8DYU - chains A and B of the 3 polymer chains in the assembly; structure by electron microscopy, 4.00 A resolution.

# Chain A
Protein: Cytoplasmic dynein 1 heavy chain 1
Source organism: Homo sapiens
UniProtKB: Q14204 (DYHC1_HUMAN); residue numbers follow UniProt; this construct covers 1320-4646
Sequence (3328 residues; each row starts with the number of its first residue):
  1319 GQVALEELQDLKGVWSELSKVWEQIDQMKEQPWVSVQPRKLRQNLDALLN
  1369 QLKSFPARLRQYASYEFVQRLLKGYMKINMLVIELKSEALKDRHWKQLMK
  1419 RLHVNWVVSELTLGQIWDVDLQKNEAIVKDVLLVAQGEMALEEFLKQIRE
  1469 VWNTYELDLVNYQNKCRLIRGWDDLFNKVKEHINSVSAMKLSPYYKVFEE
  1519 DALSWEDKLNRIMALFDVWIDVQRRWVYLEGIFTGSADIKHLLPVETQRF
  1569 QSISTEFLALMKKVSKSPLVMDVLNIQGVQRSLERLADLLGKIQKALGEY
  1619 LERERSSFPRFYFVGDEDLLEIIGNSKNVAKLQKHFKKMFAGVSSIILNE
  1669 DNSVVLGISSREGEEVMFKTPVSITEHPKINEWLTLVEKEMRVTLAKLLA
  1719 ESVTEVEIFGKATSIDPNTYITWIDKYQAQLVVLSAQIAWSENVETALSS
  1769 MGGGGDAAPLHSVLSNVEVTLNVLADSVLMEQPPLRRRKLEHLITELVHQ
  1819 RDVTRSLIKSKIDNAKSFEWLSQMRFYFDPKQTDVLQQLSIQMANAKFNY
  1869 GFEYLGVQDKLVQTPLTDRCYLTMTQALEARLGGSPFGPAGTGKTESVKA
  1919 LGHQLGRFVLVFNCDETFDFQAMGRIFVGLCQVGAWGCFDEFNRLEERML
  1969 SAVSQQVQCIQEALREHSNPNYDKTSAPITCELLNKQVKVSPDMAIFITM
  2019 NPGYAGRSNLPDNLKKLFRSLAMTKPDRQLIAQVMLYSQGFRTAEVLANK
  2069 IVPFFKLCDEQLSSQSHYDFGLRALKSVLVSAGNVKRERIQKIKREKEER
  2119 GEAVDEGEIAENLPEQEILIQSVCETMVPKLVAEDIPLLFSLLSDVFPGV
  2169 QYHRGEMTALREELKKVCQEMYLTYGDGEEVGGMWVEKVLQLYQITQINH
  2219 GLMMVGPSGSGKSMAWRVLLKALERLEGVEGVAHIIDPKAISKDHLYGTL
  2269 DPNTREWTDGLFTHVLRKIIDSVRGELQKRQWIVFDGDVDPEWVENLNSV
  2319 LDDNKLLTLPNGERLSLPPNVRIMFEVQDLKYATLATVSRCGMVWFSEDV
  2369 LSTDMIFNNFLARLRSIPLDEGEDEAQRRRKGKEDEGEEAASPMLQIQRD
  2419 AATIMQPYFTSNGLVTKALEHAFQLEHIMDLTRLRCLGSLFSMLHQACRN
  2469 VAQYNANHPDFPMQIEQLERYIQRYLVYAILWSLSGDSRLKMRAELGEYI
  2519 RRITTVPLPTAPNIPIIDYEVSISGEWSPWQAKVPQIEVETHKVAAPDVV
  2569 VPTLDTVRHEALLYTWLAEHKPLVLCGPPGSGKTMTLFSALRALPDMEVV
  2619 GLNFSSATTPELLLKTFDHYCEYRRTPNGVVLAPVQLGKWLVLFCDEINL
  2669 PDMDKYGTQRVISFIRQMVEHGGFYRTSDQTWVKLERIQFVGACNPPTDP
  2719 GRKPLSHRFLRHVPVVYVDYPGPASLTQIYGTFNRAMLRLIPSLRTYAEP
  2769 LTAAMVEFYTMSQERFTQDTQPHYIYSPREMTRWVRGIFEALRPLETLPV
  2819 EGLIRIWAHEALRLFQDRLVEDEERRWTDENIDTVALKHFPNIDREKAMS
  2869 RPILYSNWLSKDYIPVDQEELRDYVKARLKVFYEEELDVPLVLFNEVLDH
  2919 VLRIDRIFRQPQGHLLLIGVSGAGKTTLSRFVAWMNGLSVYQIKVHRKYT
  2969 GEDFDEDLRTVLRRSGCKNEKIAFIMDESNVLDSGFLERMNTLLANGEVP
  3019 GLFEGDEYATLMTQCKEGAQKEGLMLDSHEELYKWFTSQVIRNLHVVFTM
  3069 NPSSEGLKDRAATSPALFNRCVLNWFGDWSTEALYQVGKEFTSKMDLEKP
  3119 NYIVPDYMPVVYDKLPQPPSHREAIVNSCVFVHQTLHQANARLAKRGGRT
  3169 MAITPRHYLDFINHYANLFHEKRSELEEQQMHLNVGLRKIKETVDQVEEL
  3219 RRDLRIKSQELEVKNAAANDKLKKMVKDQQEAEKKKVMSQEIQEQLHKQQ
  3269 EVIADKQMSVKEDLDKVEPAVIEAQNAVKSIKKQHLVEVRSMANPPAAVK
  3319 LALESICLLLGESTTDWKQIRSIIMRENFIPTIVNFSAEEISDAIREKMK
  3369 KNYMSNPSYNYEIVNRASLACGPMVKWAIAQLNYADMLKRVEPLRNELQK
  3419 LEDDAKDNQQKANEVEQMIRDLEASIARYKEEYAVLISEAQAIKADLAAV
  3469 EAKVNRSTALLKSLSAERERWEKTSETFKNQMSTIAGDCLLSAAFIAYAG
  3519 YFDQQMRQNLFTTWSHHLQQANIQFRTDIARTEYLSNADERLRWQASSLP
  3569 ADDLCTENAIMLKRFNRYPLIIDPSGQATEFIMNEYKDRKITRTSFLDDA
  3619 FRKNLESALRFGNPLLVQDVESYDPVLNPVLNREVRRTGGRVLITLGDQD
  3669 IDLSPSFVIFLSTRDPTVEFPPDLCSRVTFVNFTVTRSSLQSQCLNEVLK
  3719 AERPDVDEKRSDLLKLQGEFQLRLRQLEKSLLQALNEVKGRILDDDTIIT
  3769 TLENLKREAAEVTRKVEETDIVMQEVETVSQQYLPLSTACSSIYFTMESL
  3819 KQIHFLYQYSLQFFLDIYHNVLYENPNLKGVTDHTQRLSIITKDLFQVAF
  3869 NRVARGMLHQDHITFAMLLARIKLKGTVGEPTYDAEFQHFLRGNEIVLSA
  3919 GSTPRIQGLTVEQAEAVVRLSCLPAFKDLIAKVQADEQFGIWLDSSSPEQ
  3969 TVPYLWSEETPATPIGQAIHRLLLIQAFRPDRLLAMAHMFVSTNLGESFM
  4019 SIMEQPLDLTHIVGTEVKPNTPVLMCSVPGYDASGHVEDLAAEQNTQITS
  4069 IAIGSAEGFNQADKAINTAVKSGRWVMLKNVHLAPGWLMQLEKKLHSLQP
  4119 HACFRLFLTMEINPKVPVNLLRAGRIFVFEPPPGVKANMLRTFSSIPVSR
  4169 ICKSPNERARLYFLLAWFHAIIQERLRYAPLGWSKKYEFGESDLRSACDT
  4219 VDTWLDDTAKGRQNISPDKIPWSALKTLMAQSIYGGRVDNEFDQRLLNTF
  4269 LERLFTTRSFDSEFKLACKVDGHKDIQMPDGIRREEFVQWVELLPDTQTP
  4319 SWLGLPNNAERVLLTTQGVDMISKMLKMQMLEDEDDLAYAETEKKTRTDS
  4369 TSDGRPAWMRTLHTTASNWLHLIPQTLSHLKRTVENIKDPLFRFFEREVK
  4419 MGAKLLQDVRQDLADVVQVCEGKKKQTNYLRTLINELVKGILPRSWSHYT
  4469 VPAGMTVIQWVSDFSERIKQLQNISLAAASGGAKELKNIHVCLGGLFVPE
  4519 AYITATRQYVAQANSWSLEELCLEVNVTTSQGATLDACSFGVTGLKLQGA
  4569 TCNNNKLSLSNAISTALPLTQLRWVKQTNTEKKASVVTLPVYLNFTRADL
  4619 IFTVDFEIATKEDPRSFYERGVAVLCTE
Not modelled in the structure: 1319-1651, 1665-1673, 1690-1703, 1769-1774, 1988-1996, 2112-2127, 2390-2408, 2860-2864, 3215-3472, 3846-3848, 3893-3899, 3913-3925, 3975-3977, 4287-4292, 4348-4378, 4401-4404, 4499-4501, 4546-4557, 4578-4584, 4596-4602, 4646
Construct notes: expression tag (1319)
Ligand contacts:
  - ADP (adenosine-5'-diphosphate), molecule 1: Leu-1879, Val-1880, Thr-1885, Ala-1908, Gly-1909, Thr-1910, Gly-1911, Lys-1912, Thr-1913, Glu-1914, Asn-2019, Ile-2049, Leu-2090, Arg-2091, Lys-2094, Arg-2358
  - ADP, molecule 2: Val-2569, Thr-2571, Thr-2574, Pro-2597, Gly-2598, Ser-2599, Gly-2600, Lys-2601, Thr-2602, Met-2603, Asp-2664, Pro-2739, Ile-2747, Tyr-2748, Ser-2795, Pro-2796, Arg-2797, Thr-2800, Asn-3087, Arg-3088
  - ADP, molecule 3: Pro-2908, Leu-2909, Val-2910, Phe-2912, Val-2938, Ser-2939, Gly-2940, Ala-2941, Gly-2942, Lys-2943, Thr-2944, Thr-2945, Trp-3097, Arg-3174, Leu-3177, Asn-3650, Ser-3694
  - ATP (adenosine-5'-triphosphate): Leu-2191, Thr-2192, Trp-2203, Pro-2225, Ser-2226, Gly-2227, Ser-2228, Gly-2229, Lys-2230, Ser-2231, Met-2232, Glu-2344, Leu-2369, Met-2373, Ile-2374, Asn-2377, Leu-2452, Glu-2688, Arg-2726, Arg-2729
What the authors report for this chain:
  - contacts within the chain: Gln-3198/Asn-3202
  - disease-associated variants - G3658E (citing earlier work)

# Chain B
Protein: Platelet-activating factor acetylhydrolase IB subunit beta
Source organism: Homo sapiens
UniProtKB: P43034 (LIS1_HUMAN); residue numbers follow UniProt; this construct covers 2-410
Sequence (411 residues; row label = number of the first residue in the row; numbering starts at 0):
     0 GSVLSQRQRDELNRAIADYLRSNGYEEAYSVFKKEAELDVNEELDKKYAG
    50 LLEKKWTSVIRLQKKVMELESKLNEAKEEFTSGGPLGQKRDPKEWIPRPP
   100 EKYALSGHRSPVTRVIFHPVFSVMVSASEDATIKVWDYETGDFERTLKGH
   150 TDSVQDISFDHSGKLLASCSADMTIKLWDFQGFECIRTMHGHDHNVSSVA
   200 IMPNGDHIVSASRDKTIKMWEVQTGYCVKTFTGHREWVRMVRPNQDGTLI
   250 ASCSNDQTVRVWVVATKECKAELREHEHVVECISWAPESSYSSISEATGS
   300 ETKKSGKPGPFLLSGSRDKTIKMWDVSTGMCLMTLVGHDNWVRGVLFHSG
   350 GKFILSCADDKTLRVWDYKNKRCMKTLNAHEHFVTSLDFHKTAPYVVTGS
   400 VDQTVKVWECR
Not modelled in the structure: 0-90, 264-267, 298-307
Construct notes: expression tag (0-1)
What the authors report for this chain:
  - self-association interface (contacts with another copy of this molecule): Lys-147
  - disease-associated variants - H277P, R342P: decreased binding to Cytoplasmic dynein 1 heavy chain 1 (chain A) (proposed by the authors, not directly observed)
  - disease-associated variants - H389Y (citing earlier work)
  - contacts within the chain: Tyr-137/His-389 (hydrogen bond)

# Interface between chain A and chain B
Pairs across the interface (27; chain A residue first):
  Asn-2875(A) with Lys-318(B), hydrogen bond (backbone-side chain)
  Trp-2876(A) with Asp-338(B); Asn-339(B), hydrogen bond (backbone-side chain)
  Ser-2878(A) with Lys-318(B), hydrogen bond (backbone-side chain); Asp-338(B)
  Lys-2879(A) with Lys-318(B); Asp-338(B)
  Tyr-2892(A) with Asn-339(B), hydrogen bond; Phe-382(B), hydrophobic
  Ala-2895(A) with Phe-382(B), hydrophobic
  Arg-2896(A) with Asn-339(B); Trp-340(B); Asp-358(B), salt bridge; Phe-382(B)
  Glu-2903(A) with Arg-212(B), salt bridge
  Trp-2952(A) with Arg-316(B); Trp-340(B), hydrophobic
  Met-2953(A) with Trp-340(B), hydrophobic
  Asn-2954(A) with His-277(B)
  Gly-2955(A) with Gln-256(B); His-277(B)
  Lys-2986(A) with Arg-273(B)
  Lys-3039(A) with Arg-273(B)
  Arg-3655(A) with His-193(B)
  Thr-3656(A) with Met-172(B); His-193(B)
  Gly-3657(A) with Ala-170(B)
Other interface residues (no listed pair), chain A (19 interface residues in all): Leu-2877, Lys-2898
Other interface residues (no listed pair), chain B (19 interface residues in all): Pro-110, Asp-151, Trp-236, Gly-336, His-337

# In short
The chain A/chain B interface involves 19 residues from each chain; the contacts include 4 hydrogen bonds and
2 salt bridges. Polar pairs include Arg-2896(A)/Asp-358(B), Glu-2903(A)/Arg-212(B) and Asn-2875(A)/Lys-318(B).
The paper reports that H277P and R342P of chain B reduce binding to Cytoplasmic dynein 1 heavy chain 1 (chain
A); a self-association interface involving Lys-147(B).
Chain A is Cytoplasmic dynein 1 heavy chain 1 and chain B is Platelet-activating factor acetylhydrolase IB
subunit beta, both from Homo sapiens; the structure, Structure of human cytoplasmic dynein-1 bound to two Lis1
proteins, was determined by electron microscopy, deposited together with 8DYV.
